Entry 2PZE (X-ray diffraction, 1.70 A resolution); this record covers chain A.

== Chain A ==
Protein: Cystic fibrosis transmembrane conductance regulator
Source organism: Homo sapiens
Notes: fragment: CFTR NBD1 387-646(del405-436); engineered mutation(s): del405-436
UniProt: P13569 (CFTR_HUMAN); residue numbers follow UniProt; this construct covers 387-404, 437-646
Amino-acid sequence (229 residues; row label = number of the first residue in the row; note: 32 numbers in that range are skipped by the numbering (no residue carries them; nothing is unmodelled there)):
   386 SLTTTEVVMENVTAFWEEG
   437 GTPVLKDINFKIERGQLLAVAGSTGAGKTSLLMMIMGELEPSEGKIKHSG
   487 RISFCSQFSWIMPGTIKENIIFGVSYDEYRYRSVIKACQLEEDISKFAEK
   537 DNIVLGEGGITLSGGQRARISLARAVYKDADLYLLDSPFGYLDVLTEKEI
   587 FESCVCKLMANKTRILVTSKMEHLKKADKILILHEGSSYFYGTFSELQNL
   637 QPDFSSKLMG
Not modelled in the structure: 637-638, 646
Glycans and other covalent adducts: covalent link G404-G437
Construct notes: expression tag (386); variant M470 (Val in P13569)
Ligand contacts:
  - ATP (adenosine-5'-triphosphate): W401, V440, S459, T460, G461, A462, G463, K464, T465, S466, Q493
  - Mg2+ (MG): T465, Q493, D572
UniProt features mapped onto this chain:
  - binding site (ATP): W401, G458 to T465, Q493
  - modified residue: S549 (Phosphoserine)
  - lipidation: C524 (S-palmitoyl cysteine)
  - natural variant: D443 (D443Y: In CBAVD; uncertain significance), A455 (A455E: In CF), V456 (V456F: In CF), G458 (G458V: In CF), M470 (V470M: this construct carries the variant), G480 (G480C: In CF), S492 (S492F: In CF), E504 (E504Q: In CF), I506 (I506M; I506V), I507 (I507V; deletion: In CF), F508 (F508C; deletion: In CF and CBAVD), D513 (D513G: In CBAVD), 28 further natural variant entries in UniProt
  - mutagenesis: K464 (K464A: Decreases glutathione uptake; K464M: Impaired maturation of glycan chains indicating impaired trafficking from the endoplasmic reticulum to the cell membrane), F508 (F508R: Impaired maturation of glycan chains indicating impaired trafficking from the endoplasmic reticulum to the cell membrane), I539 (I539T: Enhances trafficking from the endoplasmic reticulum to the cell membrane)

== Overview ==
Bound to chain A: Mg2+ and ATP. Curated annotation (UniProt) lists 10 ATP-binding residues and 3 mutagenesis
sites.
Chain A is Cystic fibrosis transmembrane conductance regulator (Homo sapiens); the structure, Minimal human
CFTR first nucleotide binding domain as a head-to-tail dimer, was determined by X-ray diffraction, deposited
together with 2PZF and 2PZG.
